Entry 9GUK (X-ray diffraction, 3.80 A resolution); this record covers chains D and F of the 6 polymer chains in the assembly.

[Chain D (and F)]
Protein: Global nitrogen regulator
From: Synechococcus elongatus PCC 7942
Notes: chain F of this document is another copy of the same molecule, construct and numbering; everything in this record applies to it too
UniProt: P29283 (NTCA_SYNE7); residue numbers follow UniProt; this construct covers 1-222
Sequence (222 residues; each row starts with the number of its first residue):
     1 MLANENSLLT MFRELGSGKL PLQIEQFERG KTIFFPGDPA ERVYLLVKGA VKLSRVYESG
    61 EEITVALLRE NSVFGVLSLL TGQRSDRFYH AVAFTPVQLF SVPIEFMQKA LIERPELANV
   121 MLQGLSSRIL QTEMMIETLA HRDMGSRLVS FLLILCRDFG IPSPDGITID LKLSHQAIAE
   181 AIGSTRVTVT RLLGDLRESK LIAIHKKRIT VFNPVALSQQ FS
Not modelled in the structure: 1-6, 17-19 (chain F: 1-5, 16-19)
Small-molecule neighbours:
  - 2-oxoglutaric acid (AKG), molecule 1: Phe-34, Leu-53, Val-73, Phe-74, Gly-75, Val-76, Leu-77, Ser-78, Arg-87, Phe-88, Tyr-89, Arg-128
  - 2-oxoglutaric acid (AKG), molecule 2: Ile-129, Leu-130, Glu-133
Swiss-Prot annotation at these positions:
  - DNA-binding region: His-175 to Gly-194 (H-T-H motif)
  - binding site (a nucleoside 3',5'-cyclic phosphate): Asn-6 to Arg-128
From the paper describing this entry:
  - mutagenesis - V187E: abolished binding to target DNA

[Chain D / chain F interface]
Contacting residue pairs - 81 pairs, chain D then chain F:
  Leu-53(D) / Glu-133(F)
  Arg-55(D) / Glu-137(F)
  Arg-55(D) / Phe-221(F)
  Arg-55(D) / Ser-222(F)  hydrogen bond (side chain-backbone)
  Tyr-57(D) / His-141(F)  hydrogen bond
  Glu-58(D) / Ser-222(F)  hydrogen bond
  Glu-61(D) / Arg-142(F)  salt bridge
  Ile-63(D) / Ala-140(F)  hydrophobic
  Val-65(D) / Glu-133(F)
  Val-65(D) / Ile-136(F)
  Val-76(D) / Ser-126(F)
  Val-76(D) / Ile-129(F)  hydrophobic
  Leu-77(D) / Leu-130(F)  hydrophobic
  Leu-80(D) / Ser-126(F)
  Leu-80(D) / Leu-130(F)  hydrophobic
  Phe-88(D) / Leu-130(F)  hydrophobic
  Tyr-89(D) / Glu-133(F)
  Tyr-89(D) / Met-134(F)
  Tyr-89(D) / Glu-137(F)  hydrogen bond
  Gln-108(D) / Asn-119(F)  hydrogen bond
  Leu-111(D) / Leu-122(F)  hydrophobic
  Ile-112(D) / Pro-115(F)  hydrophobic
  Pro-115(D) / Ile-112(F)  hydrophobic
  Ala-118(D) / Ala-118(F)  hydrophobic
  Asn-119(D) / Gln-108(F)  hydrogen bond
  Met-121(D) / Leu-122(F)  hydrophobic
  Leu-122(D) / Leu-111(F)  hydrophobic
  Leu-122(D) / Met-121(F)  hydrophobic
  Leu-122(D) / Leu-122(F)  hydrophobic
  Leu-122(D) / Leu-125(F)
  Gln-123(D) / Leu-79(F)
  Gln-123(D) / Leu-80(F)
  Leu-125(D) / Leu-122(F)
  Leu-125(D) / Ser-126(F)
  Leu-125(D) / Ile-129(F)
  Ser-126(D) / Val-76(F)
  Ser-126(D) / Leu-79(F)
  Ser-126(D) / Leu-80(F)
  Ser-126(D) / Leu-125(F)
  Arg-128(D) / Ile-129(F)
  Arg-128(D) / Glu-133(F)  salt bridge
  Ile-129(D) / Val-76(F)  hydrophobic
  Ile-129(D) / Leu-125(F)
  Ile-129(D) / Arg-128(F)
  Ile-129(D) / Ile-129(F)  hydrophobic
  Leu-130(D) / Leu-80(F)  hydrophobic
  Thr-132(D) / Thr-132(F)
  Thr-132(D) / Glu-133(F)
  Thr-132(D) / Ile-136(F)
  Glu-133(D) / Leu-53(F)
  Glu-133(D) / Val-65(F)
  Glu-133(D) / Tyr-89(F)
  Glu-133(D) / Arg-128(F)  salt bridge
  Glu-133(D) / Thr-132(F)
  Met-134(D) / Tyr-89(F)
  Met-135(D) / Ile-136(F)  hydrophobic
  Ile-136(D) / Thr-64(F)
  Ile-136(D) / Val-65(F)
  Ile-136(D) / Thr-132(F)
  Ile-136(D) / Met-135(F)  hydrophobic
  Ile-136(D) / Ile-136(F)  hydrophobic
  Ile-136(D) / Leu-139(F)  hydrophobic
  Glu-137(D) / Arg-55(F)  salt bridge
  Glu-137(D) / Tyr-57(F)
  Glu-137(D) / Ile-63(F)
  Glu-137(D) / Tyr-89(F)  hydrogen bond
  Leu-139(D) / Ala-140(F)  hydrophobic
  Ala-140(D) / Ile-63(F)  hydrophobic
  Ala-140(D) / Gly-183(F)
  His-141(D) / Tyr-57(F)  hydrogen bond
  Arg-142(D) / Ser-184(F)
  Arg-142(D) / Thr-185(F)
  Arg-147(D) / Arg-147(F)
  Gly-183(D) / Ala-140(F)
  Ser-184(D) / Arg-142(F)  hydrogen bond (backbone-side chain)
  Thr-185(D) / Arg-142(F)
  Phe-221(D) / Arg-55(F)  hydrogen bond (backbone-side chain)
  Phe-221(D) / Tyr-57(F)
  Ser-222(D) / Arg-55(F)
  Ser-222(D) / Tyr-57(F)
  Ser-222(D) / Glu-58(F)  hydrogen bond
Interface residues without a listed pair, chain D (45 interface residues in all): Thr-64, Leu-79, Ser-127
Interface residues without a listed pair, chain F (47 interface residues in all): Ser-59, Glu-61, Ala-66, Leu-77, Phe-88, Gln-123, Ser-127

[Overview]
The interface between chain D and chain F involves 45 residues on one side and 47 on the other; the contacts
include 11 hydrogen bonds and 4 salt bridges. Polar pairs include Glu-61(D)/Arg-142(F), Arg-128(D)/Glu-133(F)
and Glu-137(D)/Arg-55(F). Ligands of chain D: 2-oxoglutaric acid. The paper reports that V187E of chain D
abolishes binding to target DNA.
Both chains are Global nitrogen regulator (Synechococcus elongatus PCC 7942). Entry 9GUK (Crystal structure of
transcription factor NtcA from Synechococcus elongatus in complex with its transcriptional co- activator ...)
was determined by X-ray diffraction, deposited together with 9GQU, 9GUG, 9GUH, 9GUI and 9GUJ.
